PDB entry 2B9S | X-ray diffraction, 2.27 A resolution | chains E and A of the 5 polymer chains in the assembly

== Chain E ==
Molecule: 22-nt DNA strand
Sequence (22 nucleotides; row label = number of the first residue in the row):
   101 AAAAATTTTT CTAAGTCTTT TT

== Chain A ==
Protein: topoisomerase I-like protein
Source organism: Leishmania donovani
Notes: EC 5.99.1.2
Chain sequence (432 residues; numbered 25 to 456; the number before each row is that of its first residue):
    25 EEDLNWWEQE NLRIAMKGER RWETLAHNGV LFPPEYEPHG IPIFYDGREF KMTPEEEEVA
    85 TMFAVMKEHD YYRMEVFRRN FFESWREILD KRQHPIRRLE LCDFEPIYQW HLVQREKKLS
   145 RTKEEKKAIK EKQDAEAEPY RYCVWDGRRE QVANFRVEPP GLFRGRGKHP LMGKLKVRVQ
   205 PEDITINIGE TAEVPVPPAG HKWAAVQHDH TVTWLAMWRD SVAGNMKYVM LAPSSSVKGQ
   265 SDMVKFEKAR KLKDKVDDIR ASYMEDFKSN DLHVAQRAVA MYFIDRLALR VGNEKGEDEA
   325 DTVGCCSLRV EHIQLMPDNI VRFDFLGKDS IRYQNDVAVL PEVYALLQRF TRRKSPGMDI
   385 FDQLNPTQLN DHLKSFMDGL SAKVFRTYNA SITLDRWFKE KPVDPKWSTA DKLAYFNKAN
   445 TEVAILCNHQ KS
Unresolved in the structure: 25-26, 427-430

== How chain E and chain A interact ==
Residue-residue contacts (32; chain E residue first):
  DT112(E) with Glu182(A), sugar contact; Pro183(A), phosphate contact; Lys200(A), sugar contact
  DA113(E) with Glu182(A), phosphate contact; Phe187(A), phosphate contact; Arg188(A), sugar contact; Arg190(A), phosphate contact; Lys200(A), salt bridge to the phosphate; Lys251(A), salt bridge to the phosphate
  DA114(E) with Phe187(A), phosphate contact; Gly189(A), phosphate contact; Arg190(A), hydrogen bond to the phosphate; His193(A), salt bridge to the phosphate; Lys352(A), phosphate contact; Asp353(A), sugar contact
  DG115(E) with Lys319(A), salt bridge to the phosphate; Thr326(A), hydrogen bond to the phosphate; Gly351(A), phosphate contact; Lys352(A), phosphate contact; Asp353(A), hydrogen bond to the phosphate
  DT116(E) with Arg314(A), phosphate contact; Val315(A), phosphate contact; Gly316(A), hydrogen bond to the phosphate; Asn317(A), hydrogen bond to the phosphate; Lys407(A), phosphate contact
  DC117(E) with Val315(A), phosphate contact; Asn317(A), base contact; Asn394(A), hydrogen bond to the phosphate; Ser405(A), hydrogen bond to the phosphate; Ala406(A), hydrogen bond to the phosphate; Lys407(A), hydrogen bond to the phosphate
  DT118(E) with Lys398(A), salt bridge to the phosphate
Also at the interface, not in a pair above, chain E (8 interface residues in all): DC111
Also at the interface, not in a pair above, chain A (28 interface residues in all): Asn178, Arg180, Asp244, Ser354, Thr391

== Summary ==
Chain E and chain A form an interface of 8 and 28 residues respectively; the contacts include 9 hydrogen bonds
and 5 salt bridges. Polar pairs include DA114(E)-Arg190(A), DG115(E)-Thr326(A) and DG115(E)-Asp353(A).
Chain E is a 22-nt DNA strand and chain A is topoisomerase I-like protein (Leishmania donovani); the
structure, Crystal Structure of heterodimeric L. donovani topoisomerase I-vanadate-DNA complex, was determined
by X-ray diffraction.
